Entry 7BWF (X-ray diffraction, 1.70 A resolution); this record covers chains A and B of the 4 polymer chains in the assembly.

[Chain A]
Molecule: Addiction module antitoxin RelB
From: Staphylococcus aureus
UniProt: A0A3A3ATA4 (A0A3A3ATA4_STAAU); residues 2-88 here = UniProt positions 2-88
Sequence (87 residues; each row starts with the number of its first residue):
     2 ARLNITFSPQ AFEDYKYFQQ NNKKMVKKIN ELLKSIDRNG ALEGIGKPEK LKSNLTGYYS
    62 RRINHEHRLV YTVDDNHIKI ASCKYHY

[Chain B]
Molecule: Antitoxin
From: Staphylococcus aureus
UniProt: A0A0B4ND47 (A0A0B4ND47_STAAU); numbering as in UniProt (aligned over 1-83)
Sequence (92 residues; numbered -8 to 83; the number before each row is that of its first residue; numbers below 1 keep their minus sign (Ser-8 is residue -8)):
    -8 SGLVPRGSHM IIKNYSYARQ NLKALMTKVN DDSDMVTVTS TDDKNVVIMS ESDYNSMMET
    52 LYLQQNPNNA EHLAQSIADL ERGKTITKDI DV
Differences from the reference sequence: expression tag (-8 to 0)

[How chain A and chain B interact]
Residue-residue contacts - 76 pairs, chain A then chain B:
  Ala2(A) - Ile81(B)
  Ala2(A) - Asp82(B)  hydrogen bond (backbone-side chain)
  Ala2(A) - Val83(B)  hydrogen bond (backbone-backbone)
  Arg3(A) - Asp80(B)  salt bridge
  Arg3(A) - Ile81(B)
  Arg3(A) - Asp82(B)
  Leu4(A) - Lys79(B)
  Leu4(A) - Asp80(B)
  Leu4(A) - Ile81(B)  hydrogen bond (backbone-backbone)
  Asn5(A) - Thr78(B)
  Asn5(A) - Lys79(B)
  Asn5(A) - Asp80(B)  hydrogen bond
  Ile6(A) - Ile77(B)
  Ile6(A) - Thr78(B)
  Ile6(A) - Lys79(B)  hydrogen bond (backbone-backbone)
  Ile6(A) - Ile81(B)  hydrophobic
  Thr7(A) - Leu71(B)
  Thr7(A) - Thr76(B)
  Thr7(A) - Ile77(B)
  Thr7(A) - Thr78(B)  hydrogen bond
  Phe8(A) - Leu71(B)
  Phe8(A) - Thr76(B)
  Phe8(A) - Ile77(B)  hydrogen bond (backbone-backbone)
  Ser9(A) - Ser67(B)  hydrogen bond
  Ser9(A) - Leu71(B)
  Pro10(A) - Asp70(B)
  Pro10(A) - Lys75(B)
  Pro10(A) - Ile77(B)  hydrophobic
  Gln11(A) - His63(B)  hydrogen bond
  Gln11(A) - Gln66(B)
  Gln11(A) - Ser67(B)
  Phe13(A) - Ile77(B)  hydrophobic
  Phe13(A) - Lys79(B)
  Tyr16(A) - Ile81(B)
  Asn31(A) - Ile81(B)
  Asn31(A) - Asp82(B)
  Asn31(A) - Val83(B)
  Leu34(A) - Ile81(B)  hydrophobic
  Lys35(A) - Val83(B)
  Glu50(A) - Ser43(B)
  Glu50(A) - Asn46(B)  hydrogen bond
  Lys51(A) - Ser47(B)  hydrogen bond (backbone-side chain)
  Leu52(A) - Thr51(B)
  Leu52(A) - Leu54(B)  hydrophobic
  Lys53(A) - Pro-4(B)
  Lys53(A) - Asp44(B)  salt bridge
  Lys53(A) - Thr51(B)  hydrogen bond (backbone-side chain)
  Ser54(A) - Gln55(B)  hydrogen bond
  Asn55(A) - Gln55(B)  hydrogen bond
  Leu56(A) - Ile68(B)  hydrophobic
  Thr57(A) - Arg-3(B)
  Tyr59(A) - Ile68(B)  hydrophobic
  Tyr59(A) - Leu71(B)
  Ser61(A) - Glu50(B)  hydrogen bond
  Glu67(A) - Tyr53(B)  hydrogen bond (backbone-side chain)
  Arg69(A) - Glu50(B)  salt bridge
  Arg69(A) - Tyr53(B)
  Arg69(A) - Leu54(B)
  Ile81(A) - Leu71(B)
  Ala82(A) - His63(B)
  Ala82(A) - Ser67(B)  hydrogen bond (backbone-side chain)
  Ala82(A) - Ile68(B)  hydrophobic
  Ala82(A) - Leu71(B)  hydrophobic
  Ser83(A) - His63(B)  hydrogen bond
  Ser83(A) - Leu64(B)
  Lys85(A) - His63(B)
  Tyr86(A) - Tyr53(B)  hydrogen bond (side chain-backbone)
  Tyr86(A) - Leu54(B)
  Tyr86(A) - Gln56(B)
  Tyr86(A) - Asn57(B)
  Tyr86(A) - Asn60(B)
  His87(A) - Asn57(B)
  His87(A) - Asn60(B)  hydrogen bond (backbone-side chain)
  His87(A) - His63(B)
  Tyr88(A) - Asn57(B)
  Tyr88(A) - Asn59(B)  hydrogen bond (backbone-side chain)
Interface residues without a listed pair, chain A (39 interface residues in all): Asp15, Arg63, His66, Val71, Lys80
Interface residues without a listed pair, chain B (32 interface residues in all): Ala65

[Summary]
39 residues of chain A and 32 residues of chain B are in contact; the contacts include 21 hydrogen bonds and 3
salt bridges. Polar pairs include Arg3(A)-Asp80(B), Lys53(A)-Asp44(B) and Arg69(A)-Glu50(B).
Chain A is Addiction module antitoxin RelB and chain B is Antitoxin, both from Staphylococcus aureus; the
structure, YoeB-YefM complex from Staphylococcus aureus, was determined by X-ray diffraction.
